9KOI - chains A and B; structure by X-ray diffraction, 2.40 A resolution.

# Chain A (and B)
Protein: NAD+ dependent aldehyde dehydrogenase ExaC
From: Pseudomonas aeruginosa PAO1
Notes: chain B of this document is another copy of the same molecule, construct and numbering; everything in this record applies to it too
UniProt: Q9I2C4 (Q9I2C4_PSEAE); numbering as in UniProt (aligned over 1-506)
Chain sequence (507 residues; each row starts with the number of its first residue; numbering starts at 0):
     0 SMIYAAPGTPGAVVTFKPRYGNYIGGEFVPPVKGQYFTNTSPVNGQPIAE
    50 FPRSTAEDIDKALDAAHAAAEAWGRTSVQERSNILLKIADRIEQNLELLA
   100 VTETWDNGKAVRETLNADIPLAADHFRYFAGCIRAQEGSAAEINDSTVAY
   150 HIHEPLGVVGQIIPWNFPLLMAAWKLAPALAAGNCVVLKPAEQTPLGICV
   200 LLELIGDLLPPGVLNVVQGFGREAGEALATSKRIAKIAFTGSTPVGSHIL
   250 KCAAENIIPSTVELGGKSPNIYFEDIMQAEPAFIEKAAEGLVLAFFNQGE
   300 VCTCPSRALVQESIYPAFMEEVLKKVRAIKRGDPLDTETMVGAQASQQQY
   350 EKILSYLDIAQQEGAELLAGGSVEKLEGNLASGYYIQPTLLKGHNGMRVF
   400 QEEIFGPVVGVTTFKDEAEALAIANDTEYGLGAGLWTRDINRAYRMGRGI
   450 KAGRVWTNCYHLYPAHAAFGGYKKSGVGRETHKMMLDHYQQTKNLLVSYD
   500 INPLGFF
Construct notes: expression tag (0)

# How chain A and chain B interact
Residue-residue contacts (142):
  Arg-111(A) with Phe-505(B)
  Ala-140(A) with His-465(B)
  Ile-142(A) with Pro-463(B), hydrophobic; Ala-464(B)
  His-150(A) with His-465(B); Ala-466(B); Ala-467(B), hydrogen bond (side chain-backbone); His-481(B)
  Ile-151(A) with Arg-447(B)
  Glu-153(A) with Arg-447(B), salt bridge; Tyr-471(B), hydrogen bond
  Thr-242(A) with Ile-256(B)
  Ser-246(A) with Ala-253(B), hydrogen bond (side chain-backbone); Glu-254(B)
  Leu-249(A) with Ala-253(B), hydrophobic
  Lys-250(A) with Ala-253(B); Glu-254(B)
  Ala-253(A) with Ser-246(B), hydrogen bond (backbone-side chain); Leu-249(B), hydrophobic; Lys-250(B)
  Glu-254(A) with Lys-250(B), salt bridge
  Ile-256(A) with Thr-242(B); Leu-263(B), hydrophobic; Lys-472(B)
  Pro-258(A) with Val-476(B)
  Leu-263(A) with Ile-256(B), hydrophobic
  Glu-279(A) with Ile-500(B)
  Ala-281(A) with Ile-500(B); Asn-501(B); Pro-502(B)
  Phe-282(A) with Ile-500(B), hydrogen bond (backbone-backbone)
  Lys-285(A) with Ser-497(B), hydrogen bond; Asp-499(B), hydrogen bond (side chain-backbone); Asn-501(B); Pro-502(B)
  Glu-288(A) with Pro-502(B); Leu-503(B), hydrogen bond (side chain-backbone); Gly-504(B), hydrogen bond (side chain-backbone); Phe-505(B), hydrogen bond (side chain-backbone); Phe-506(B), hydrogen bond (side chain-backbone)
  Val-291(A) with Phe-506(B), hydrophobic
  Leu-292(A) with Phe-505(B), hydrophobic
  Phe-295(A) with Phe-505(B), hydrophobic
  Lys-324(A) with Phe-506(B), hydrogen bond (side chain-backbone)
  Ala-327(A) with Phe-506(B)
  Ile-328(A) with Phe-506(B), hydrophobic
  Met-339(A) with Phe-505(B); Phe-506(B), hydrophobic
  Arg-437(A) with Ile-500(B)
  Tyr-443(A) with Ile-151(B), hydrophobic
  Gly-446(A) with Lys-492(B), hydrogen bond (backbone-side chain); Leu-494(B)
  Arg-447(A) with Ile-151(B); His-152(B); Glu-153(B), salt bridge; Lys-492(B), hydrogen bond (backbone-side chain)
  Ile-449(A) with Lys-492(B), hydrogen bond (backbone-side chain)
  Ala-451(A) with Lys-492(B)
  Gly-452(A) with Thr-491(B); Lys-492(B); Asn-493(B), hydrogen bond (backbone-backbone)
  Arg-453(A) with Asn-493(B)
  Val-454(A) with Asn-493(B), hydrogen bond (backbone-backbone); Leu-494(B); Leu-495(B), hydrogen bond (backbone-backbone)
  Trp-455(A) with Leu-495(B)
  Thr-456(A) with Leu-495(B), hydrogen bond (backbone-backbone); Val-496(B); Ser-497(B), hydrogen bond (backbone-backbone)
  Asn-457(A) with Ser-497(B)
  Cys-458(A) with Leu-495(B), hydrogen bond (side chain-backbone); Ser-497(B)
  Leu-461(A) with Leu-495(B)
  Pro-463(A) with Ile-142(B), hydrophobic; Leu-495(B)
  Ala-464(A) with Ile-142(B)
  His-465(A) with Ala-140(B); His-150(B)
  Ala-466(A) with Ala-148(B), hydrophobic; His-150(B); Asn-493(B)
  Ala-467(A) with His-150(B), hydrogen bond (backbone-side chain); Asn-493(B)
  Tyr-471(A) with Glu-153(B), hydrogen bond; Gln-490(B); Lys-492(B)
  Lys-472(A) with Ile-256(B)
  Gly-475(A) with Ile-256(B)
  Arg-478(A) with Gln-490(B); Thr-491(B), hydrogen bond (side chain-backbone)
  His-481(A) with His-150(B)
  Met-483(A) with Thr-491(B)
  Gln-490(A) with Tyr-471(B)
  Thr-491(A) with Gly-452(B); Arg-478(B), hydrogen bond (backbone-side chain)
  Lys-492(A) with Gly-446(B), hydrogen bond (side chain-backbone); Arg-447(B), hydrogen bond (side chain-backbone); Ile-449(B), hydrogen bond (side chain-backbone); Ala-451(B); Gly-452(B); Tyr-471(B)
  Asn-493(A) with Gly-452(B), hydrogen bond (backbone-backbone); Arg-453(B), hydrogen bond; Val-454(B), hydrogen bond (backbone-backbone); Ala-466(B); Ala-467(B)
  Leu-494(A) with Gly-446(B); Val-454(B)
  Leu-495(A) with Arg-453(B); Val-454(B), hydrogen bond (backbone-backbone); Trp-455(B); Thr-456(B), hydrogen bond (backbone-backbone); Cys-458(B); Leu-461(B); Pro-463(B)
  Val-496(A) with Thr-456(B)
  Ser-497(A) with Lys-285(B), hydrogen bond; Thr-456(B), hydrogen bond (backbone-backbone); Asn-457(B); Cys-458(B)
  Asp-499(A) with Lys-285(B), hydrogen bond (backbone-side chain)
  Ile-500(A) with Glu-279(B); Ala-281(B), hydrophobic; Phe-282(B), hydrophobic; Arg-437(B)
  Asn-501(A) with Ala-281(B), hydrogen bond (backbone-backbone); Phe-282(B); Lys-285(B)
  Pro-502(A) with Ala-281(B); Glu-284(B); Lys-285(B); Glu-288(B)
  Leu-503(A) with Glu-288(B), hydrogen bond (backbone-side chain)
  Gly-504(A) with Glu-288(B)
  Phe-505(A) with Glu-288(B), hydrogen bond (backbone-side chain)
  Phe-506(A) with Val-291(B), hydrophobic; Leu-292(B), hydrophobic; Phe-294(B); Phe-295(B); Lys-324(B); Met-339(B); Val-340(B), hydrophobic
Interface residues without a listed pair, chain A (79 interface residues in all): Glu-112, Thr-146, Ala-148, His-152, Pro-154, Ile-257, Glu-284, Gly-448, Lys-450, Lys-473, Val-476
Interface residues without a listed pair, chain B (76 interface residues in all): Thr-146, Pro-154, Ile-257, Pro-258, Ile-328, Gly-448, Lys-473, Gly-475, Met-483

# Summary
79 residues of chain A and 76 residues of chain B are in contact, with 39 hydrogen bonds and 3 salt bridges.
Polar pairs include Glu-153(A)/Arg-447(B), Glu-254(A)/Lys-250(B) and His-150(A)/Ala-467(B).
Chain A and chain B are both NAD+ dependent aldehyde dehydrogenase ExaC (Pseudomonas aeruginosa PAO1); the
structure, Crystal structure of ExaC, an NAD+-dependent aldehyde dehydrogenase, from Pseudomonas aeruginosa,
was determined by X-ray diffraction (same publication as 9KOK).
